Entry 8EGB (electron microscopy, 3.80 A resolution); this record covers chains R and I of the 8 polymer chains in the assembly.

Chain R:
Molecule: 17-nt RNA strand
Sequence (17 nucleotides; numbered 1 to 17; the number before each row is that of its first residue):
     1 UUUUUUGGCA UAGUUGC
Unresolved in the structure: 1-6
Metal / ion sites: Mg2+: G16, C17 (shared with 3 residues of chain J)

Chain I:
Protein: DNA-directed RNA polymerase subunit beta
From: Escherichia coli
Notes: EC 2.7.7.6
Reference sequence: P0A8V4 (RPOB_ECO57); residue numbers follow UniProt; this construct covers 1-1342
Amino-acid sequence (1342 residues; numbered 1 to 1342; the number before each row is that of its first residue):
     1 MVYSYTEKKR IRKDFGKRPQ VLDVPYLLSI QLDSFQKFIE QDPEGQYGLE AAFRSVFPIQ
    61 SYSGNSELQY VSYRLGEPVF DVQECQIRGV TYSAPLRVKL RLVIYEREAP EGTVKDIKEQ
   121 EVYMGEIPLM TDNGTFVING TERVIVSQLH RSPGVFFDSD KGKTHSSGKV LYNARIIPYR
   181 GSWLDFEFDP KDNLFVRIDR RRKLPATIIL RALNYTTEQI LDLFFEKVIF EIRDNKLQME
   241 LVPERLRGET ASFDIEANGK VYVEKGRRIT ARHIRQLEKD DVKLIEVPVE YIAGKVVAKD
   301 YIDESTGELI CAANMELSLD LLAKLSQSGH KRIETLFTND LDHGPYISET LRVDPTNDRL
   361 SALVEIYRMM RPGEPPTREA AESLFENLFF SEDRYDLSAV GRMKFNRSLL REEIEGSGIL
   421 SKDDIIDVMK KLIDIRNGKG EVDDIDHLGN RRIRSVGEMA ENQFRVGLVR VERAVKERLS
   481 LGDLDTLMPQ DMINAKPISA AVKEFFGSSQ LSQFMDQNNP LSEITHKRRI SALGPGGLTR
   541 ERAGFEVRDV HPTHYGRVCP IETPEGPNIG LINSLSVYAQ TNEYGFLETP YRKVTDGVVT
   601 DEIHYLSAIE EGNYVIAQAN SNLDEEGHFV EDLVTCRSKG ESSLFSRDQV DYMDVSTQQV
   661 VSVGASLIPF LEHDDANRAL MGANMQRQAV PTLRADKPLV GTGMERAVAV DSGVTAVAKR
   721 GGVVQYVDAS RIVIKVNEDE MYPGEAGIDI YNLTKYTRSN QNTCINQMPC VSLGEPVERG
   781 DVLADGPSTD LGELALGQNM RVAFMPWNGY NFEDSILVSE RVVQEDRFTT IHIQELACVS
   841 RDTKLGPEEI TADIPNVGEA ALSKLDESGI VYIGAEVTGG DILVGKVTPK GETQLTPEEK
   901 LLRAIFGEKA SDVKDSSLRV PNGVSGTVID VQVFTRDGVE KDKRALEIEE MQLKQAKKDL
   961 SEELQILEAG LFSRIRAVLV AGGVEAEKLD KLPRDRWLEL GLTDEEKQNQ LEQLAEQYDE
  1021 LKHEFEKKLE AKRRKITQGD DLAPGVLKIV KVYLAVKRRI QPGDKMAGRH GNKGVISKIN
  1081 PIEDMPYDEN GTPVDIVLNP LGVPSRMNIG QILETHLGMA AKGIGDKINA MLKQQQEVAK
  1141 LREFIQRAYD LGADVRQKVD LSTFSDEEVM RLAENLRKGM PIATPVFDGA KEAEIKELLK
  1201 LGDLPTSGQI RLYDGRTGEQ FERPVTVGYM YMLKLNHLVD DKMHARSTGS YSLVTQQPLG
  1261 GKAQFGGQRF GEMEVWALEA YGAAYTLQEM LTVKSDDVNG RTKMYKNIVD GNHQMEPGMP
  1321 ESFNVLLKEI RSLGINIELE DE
Unresolved in the structure: 1
Small-molecule neighbours:
  - chapso (1N7), molecule 1: Gln46, Tyr47, Tyr179, Ser398, Ala399, Val400, Arg452, Glu458, Glu461, Glu583, Tyr584
  - chapso (1N7), molecule 2: Gln725, Tyr726, Glu962, Gln965, Ile966, Ala969

Chain R / chain I interface:
Pairs across the interface - 22 pairs, chain R then chain I:
  G7(R) with Leu1259(I), sugar contact; Gln1264(I), sugar contact
  G8(R) with Ser1252(I), hydrogen bond to the phosphate; Leu1259(I), phosphate contact; Gln1264(I), phosphate contact
  U11(R) with Gln510(I), phosphate contact
  A12(R) with Gln510(I), sugar contact; Gln513(I), sugar contact; Arg540(I), salt bridge to the phosphate
  G13(R) with Gln513(I), phosphate contact; Asp516(I), hydrogen bond to the sugar; Arg540(I), salt bridge to the phosphate; Asn568(I), phosphate contact; Ile572(I), phosphate contact
  U14(R) with Pro564(I), phosphate contact; Gln688(I), hydrogen bond to the phosphate; His1237(I), sugar contact
  U15(R) with Gln688(I), hydrogen bond to the phosphate; Lys1065(I), hydrogen bond to the phosphate; His1237(I), sugar contact
  G16(R) with Lys1065(I), salt bridge to the phosphate; Lys1073(I), salt bridge to the phosphate
Interface residues without a listed pair, chain I (21 interface residues in all): Ser509, Arg529, Leu533, Glu565, Asn684, Arg687, Leu1253

In short:
The interface between chain R and chain I involves 8 residues on one side and 21 on the other; the contacts
include 5 hydrogen bonds and 4 salt bridges. Polar pairs include G13(R)-Asp516(I), G8(R)-Ser1252(I) and
U14(R)-Gln688(I). Chain I binds chapso.
Chain R is a 17-nt RNA strand and chain I is DNA-directed RNA polymerase subunit beta (Escherichia coli); the
structure, Cryo-EM structure of consensus elemental paused elongation complex with an unfolded TL, was
determined by electron microscopy (same publication as 8EG7, 8EG8, 8EH8, 8EH9, 8EHA, 8EHF and 8EHI).
